PDB entry 8HQ4 | X-ray diffraction, 2.12 A resolution | chains A and C of the 3 polymer chains in the assembly

== Chain A ==
Name: GTP-binding nuclear protein Ran
From: Homo sapiens
Reference sequence: P62826 (RAN_HUMAN); residue numbers follow UniProt; this construct covers 1-216
Amino-acid sequence (216 residues; each row starts with the number of its first residue):
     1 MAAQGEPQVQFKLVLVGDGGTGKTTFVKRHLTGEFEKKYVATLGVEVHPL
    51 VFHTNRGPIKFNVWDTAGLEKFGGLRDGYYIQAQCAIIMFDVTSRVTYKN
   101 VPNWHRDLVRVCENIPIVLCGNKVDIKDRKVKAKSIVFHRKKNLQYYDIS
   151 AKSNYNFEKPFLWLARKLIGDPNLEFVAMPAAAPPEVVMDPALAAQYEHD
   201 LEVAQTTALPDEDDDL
Unresolved in the structure: 1-7
Sequence notes: engineered mutation Leu69 (Gln in P62826), Ala182 (Leu in P62826)
Curated features (UniProtKB/Swiss-Prot):
  - region: Lys37 to Val45 (Switch-I), Gly68 to Gln84 (Switch-II), Asp211 to Leu216 (Interaction with RANBP1)
  - binding site (GTP): Asp18 to Thr25, Glu36 to Thr42, Gly68, Asn122 to Asp125, Ser150 to Lys152
  - modified residue: Ala2 (N-acetylalanine), Thr24 (Phosphothreonine), Lys37 (N6-acetyllysine), Lys60 (N6-acetyllysine), Lys71 (N6-acetyllysine), Lys99 (N6-acetyllysine), Lys134 (N6-acetyllysine), Lys159 (N6-acetyllysine)
  - cross-link (Glycyl lysine isopeptide (Lys-Gly)): Lys71 (interchain with G-Cter in SUMO2), Lys152 (interchain with G-Cter in SUMO2)
  - mutagenesis: Gly19 (G19V: Blocks DNA replication; when associated with L-69), Thr24 (T24L: Has low binding affinity for GTP and GDP. Almost completely abolishes interaction with BIRC5; T24N: Has low binding affinity for GTP and GDP. Decreases nuclear import of proteins and RNA ...), Thr25 (T25A: Minor effect on the interaction with the alpha phosphate group of bound GTP), Lys37 (K37Q: Mimics acetylation; enhances the nuclear export of RELA/p65; K37R: Decreased acetylation), Tyr39 (Y39A: Abolishes steric hindrance that traps the essential Q-69 in an unreactive position, and causes slow GTP hydrolysis in wild-type ...), Glu70 (E70A: Strongly decreases the relase of bound GDP), Arg76 (R76E: Probable loss of interaction with NUTF2. Loss of transport to the nucleus), Lys134 (K134Q: Loss of normal mitotic chromosome segregation and defective mitotic spindle orientation; K134R: Loss of normal mitotic chromosome segregation and formation of sister chromatid bridges), Asp211 to Leu216 (No effect on GTPase activity. Abolishes interaction with RANBP1)

== Chain C ==
Name: CRM1 isoform 1
From: Saccharomyces cerevisiae
Reference sequence: A0A6A5PZI8 (A0A6A5PZI8_YEASX); residue numbers follow UniProt; this construct covers 1-376, 414-440, 462-1058
Amino-acid sequence (1003 residues; each row starts with the number of its first residue; note: 58 numbers in that range are skipped by the numbering (no residue carries them; nothing is unmodelled there); numbers below 1 keep their minus sign (Gly-2 is residue -2)):
    -2 GGSMEGILDFSNDLDIALLDQVVSTFYQGEGVQQKQAQEILTKFQDNPDA
    48 WEKVDQILQFSTNPQSKFIALSILDKLITRKWKLLPNDHRIGIRNFVVGM
    98 IISMCQDDEVFKTQKNLINKSDLTLVQILKQEWPQNWPEFIPELIGSSSS
   148 SVNVCENNMIVLKLLSEEVFDFSAEQMTQAKALHLKNSMSKEFEQIFKLC
   198 FQVLEQGSSSSLIVATLESLLRYLHWIPYRYIYETNILELLSTKFMTSPD
   248 TRAITLKCLTEVSNLKIPQDNDLIKRQTVLFFQNTLQQIATSVMPVTADL
   298 KATYANANGNDQSFLQDLAMFLTTYLARNRALLESDESLRELLLNAHQYL
   348 IQLSKIEERELFKTTLDYWHNLVADLFYE
   414 PLKKHIYEEICSQLRLVIIENMVRPEE
   462 IQLYKSEREVLVYLTHLNVIDTEEIMISKLARQIDGSEWSWHNINTLSWA
   512 IGSISGTMSEDTEKRFVVTVIKDLLGLCEQKRGKDNKAVVARDIMYVVGE
   562 YPRFLKAHWNFLRTVILKLFEFMHETHEGVQDMACDTFIKIVQKCKYHFV
   612 IQQPRESEPFIQTIIRDIQKTTADLQPQQVHTFYKACGIIISEERSVAER
   662 NRLLSDLMQLPNMAWDTIVEQSTANPTLLLDSETVKIIANIIKTNVAVCT
   712 SMGADFYPQLGHIYYNMLQLYRAVSSMISTQVAAEGLIATKTPKVRGLRT
   762 IKKEILKLVETYISKARNLDDVVKVLVEPLLNAVLEDYMNNVPDARDAEV
   812 LNCMTTVVEKVGHMIPQGVILILQSVFECTLDMINKDFTEYPEHRVEFYK
   862 LLKVINEKSFAAFLELPPAAFKLFVDAICWAFKHNNRDVEVNGLQIALDL
   912 VKNIERMGNVPFANEFHKNYFFIFVSETFFVLTDSDHKSGFSKQALLLMK
   962 LISLVYDNKISVPLYQEAEVPQGTSNQVYLSQYLANMLSNAFPHLTSEQI
  1012 ASFLSALTKQCKDLVVFKGTLRDFLVQIKEVGGDPTDYLFAEDKENA
Unresolved in the structure: -2 to -1, 1054-1058
Sequence notes: expression tag (-2 to 0); engineered mutation Glu27 (Ser in A0A6A5PZI8), Glu49 (Gln in A0A6A5PZI8), Val51 (Ala in A0A6A5PZI8), Gly537 (Asp in A0A6A5PZI8), Cys539 (Thr in A0A6A5PZI8), Glu540 (Val in A0A6A5PZI8), Gln541 (Lys in A0A6A5PZI8), Arg553 (Ser in A0A6A5PZI8), Glu561 (Gln in A0A6A5PZI8), Thr741 (Ala in A0A6A5PZI8), Cys1022 (Tyr in A0A6A5PZI8)

== How chain A and chain C interact ==
Pairs across the interface (56; chain A residue first):
  Val45(A) with Gln35(C)
  Val47(A) with Gln31(C)
  Trp64(A) with Phe23(C), hydrophobic; Gln31(C)
  Lys71(A) with Asp947(C), salt bridge
  Gly74(A) with Thr39(C); Gln42(C), hydrogen bond (backbone-side chain)
  Leu75(A) with Phe23(C), hydrophobic; Gln42(C)
  Asp77(A) with Phe65(C); Lys117(C), salt bridge
  Gly78(A) with Tyr24(C), hydrogen bond (backbone-side chain); Phe65(C)
  Tyr79(A) with Phe23(C), hydrophobic; Gln35(C), hydrogen bond
  Ile81(A) with Tyr24(C); Gln62(C); Phe65(C), hydrophobic; Asn113(C)
  Gln82(A) with Gln25(C); Gln62(C)
  Thr93(A) with Arg898(C), hydrogen bond (backbone-side chain)
  Ser94(A) with Arg898(C)
  Asn103(A) with Glu172(C), hydrogen bond
  Arg106(A) with Phe169(C); Gln173(C)
  Arg110(A) with Leu120(C); Leu161(C); Glu164(C), salt bridge; Glu165(C), salt bridge
  Val111(A) with Phe65(C), hydrophobic; Asn113(C)
  Glu113(A) with Asn116(C), hydrogen bond
  Ala133(A) with Gln463(C)
  Lys134(A) with Gln463(C)
  His139(A) with Glu357(C), salt bridge
  Arg140(A) with Met317(C); Lys360(C); Thr361(C), hydrogen bond; Asp364(C), salt bridge
  Lys141(A) with Lys254(C); Glu258(C), salt bridge; Asn261(C); Met317(C)
  Asn143(A) with Lys254(C), hydrogen bond; Ser310(C); Gln313(C), hydrogen bond; Asp314(C), hydrogen bond
  Gln145(A) with Glu355(C), hydrogen bond
  Tyr146(A) with Glu357(C)
  Lys167(A) with Gln309(C)
  Pro172(A) with Ala302(C); Asn303(C)
  Thr206(A) with Ile749(C)
  Ala208(A) with Lys752(C)
  Glu212(A) with Arg757(C)
Also at the interface, not in a pair above, chain A (37 interface residues in all): Lys12, Leu43, Gly44, Lys99, Pro102, Tyr155
Also at the interface, not in a pair above, chain C (46 interface residues in all): Leu38, Ile66, Ser69, Thr257, Ala304, Glu440

== Summary ==
The interface between chain A and chain C involves 37 residues on one side and 46 on the other; the contacts
include 11 hydrogen bonds and 7 salt bridges. Polar pairs include Lys71(A)-Asp947(C), Asp77(A)-Lys117(C) and
Arg110(A)-Glu164(C).
Chain A is GTP-binding nuclear protein Ran (Homo sapiens) and chain C is CRM1 isoform 1 (Saccharomyces
cerevisiae); the structure, B27 in complex with CRM1-Ran-RanBP1, was determined by X-ray diffraction.
